PDB entry 6TUT | electron microscopy, 3.25 A resolution | chains A and B of the 18 polymer chains in the assembly

# Chain A
Name: DNA-directed RNA polymerase III subunit RPC1
Organism: Saccharomyces cerevisiae S288C
Notes: EC 2.7.7.6
UniProtKB: P04051 (RPC1_YEAST); numbering as in UniProt (aligned over 1-1460)
Chain sequence (1460 residues; row label = number of the first residue in the row):
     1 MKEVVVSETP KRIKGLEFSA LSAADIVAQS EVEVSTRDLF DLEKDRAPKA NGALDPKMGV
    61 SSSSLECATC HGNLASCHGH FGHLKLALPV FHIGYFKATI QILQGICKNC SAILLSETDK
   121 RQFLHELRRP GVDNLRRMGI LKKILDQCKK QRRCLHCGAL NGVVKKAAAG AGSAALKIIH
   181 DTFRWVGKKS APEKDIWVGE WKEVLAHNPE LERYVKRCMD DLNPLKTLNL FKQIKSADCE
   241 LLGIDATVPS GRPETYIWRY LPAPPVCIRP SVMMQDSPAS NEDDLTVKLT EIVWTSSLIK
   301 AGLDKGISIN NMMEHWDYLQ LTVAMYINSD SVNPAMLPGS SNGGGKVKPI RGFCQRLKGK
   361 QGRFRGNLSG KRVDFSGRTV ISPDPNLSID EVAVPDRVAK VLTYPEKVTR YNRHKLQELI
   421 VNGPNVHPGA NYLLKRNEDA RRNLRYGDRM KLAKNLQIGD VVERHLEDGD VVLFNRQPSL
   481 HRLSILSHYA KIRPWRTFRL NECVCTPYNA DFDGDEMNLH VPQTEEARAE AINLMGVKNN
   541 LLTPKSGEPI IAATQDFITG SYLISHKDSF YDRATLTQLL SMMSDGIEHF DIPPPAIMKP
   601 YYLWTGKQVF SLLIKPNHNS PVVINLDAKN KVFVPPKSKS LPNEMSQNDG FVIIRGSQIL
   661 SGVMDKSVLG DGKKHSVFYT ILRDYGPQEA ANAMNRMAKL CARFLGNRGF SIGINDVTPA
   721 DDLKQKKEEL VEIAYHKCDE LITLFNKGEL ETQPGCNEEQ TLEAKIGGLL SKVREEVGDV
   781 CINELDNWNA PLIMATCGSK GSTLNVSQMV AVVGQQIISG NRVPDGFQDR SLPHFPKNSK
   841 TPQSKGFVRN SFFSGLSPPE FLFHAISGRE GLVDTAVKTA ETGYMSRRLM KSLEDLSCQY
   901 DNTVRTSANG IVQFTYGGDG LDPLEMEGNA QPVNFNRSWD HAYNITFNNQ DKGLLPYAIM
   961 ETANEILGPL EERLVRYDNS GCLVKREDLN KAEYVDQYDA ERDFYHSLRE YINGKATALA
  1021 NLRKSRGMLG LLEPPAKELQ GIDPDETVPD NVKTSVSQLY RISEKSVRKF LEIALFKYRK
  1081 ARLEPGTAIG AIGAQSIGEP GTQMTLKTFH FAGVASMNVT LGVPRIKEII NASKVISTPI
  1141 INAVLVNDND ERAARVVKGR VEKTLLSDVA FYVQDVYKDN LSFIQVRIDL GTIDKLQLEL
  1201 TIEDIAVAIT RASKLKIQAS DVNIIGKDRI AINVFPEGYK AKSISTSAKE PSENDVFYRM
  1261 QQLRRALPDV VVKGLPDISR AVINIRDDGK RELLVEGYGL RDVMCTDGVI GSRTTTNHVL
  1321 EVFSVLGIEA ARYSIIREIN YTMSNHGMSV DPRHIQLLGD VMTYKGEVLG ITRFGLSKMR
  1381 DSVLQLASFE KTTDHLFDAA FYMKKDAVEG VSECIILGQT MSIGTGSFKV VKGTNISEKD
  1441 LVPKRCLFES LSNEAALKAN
Not modelled in the structure: 1, 168-174, 273-280, 331-348, 1102-1115, 1237-1254, 1457-1460
Bound ions: Zn2+ site 1: Cys67, Cys70, Cys77, His80; Zn2+ site 2: Cys107, Cys110, Cys154, Cys157

# Chain B
Name: DNA-directed RNA polymerase III subunit RPC2
Organism: Saccharomyces cerevisiae S288C
Notes: EC 2.7.7.6
UniProtKB: P22276 (RPC2_YEAST); residue numbers follow UniProt; this construct covers 1-1149
Chain sequence (1149 residues; row label = number of the first residue in the row):
     1 MVAATKRRKT HIHKHVKDEA FDDLLKPVYK GKKLTDEINT AQDKWHLLPA FLKVKGLVKQ
    61 HLDSFNYFVD TDLKKIIKAN QLILSDVDPE FYLKYVDIRV GKKSSSSTKD YLTPPHECRL
   121 RDMTYSAPIY VDIEYTRGRN IIMHKDVEIG RMPIMLRSNK CILYDADESK MAKLNECPLD
   181 PGGYFIVNGT EKVILVQEQL SKNRIIVEAD EKKGIVQASV TSSTHERKSK TYVITKNGKI
   241 YLKHNSIAEE IPIAIVLKAC GILSDLEIMQ LVCGNDSSYQ DIFAVNLEES SKLDIYTQQQ
   301 ALEYIGAKVK TMRRQKLTIL QEGIEAIATT VIAHLTVEAL DFREKALYIA MMTRRVVMAM
   361 YNPKMIDDRD YVGNKRLELA GQLISLLFED LFKKFNNDFK LSIDKVLKKP NRAMEYDALL
   421 SINVHSNNIT SGLNRAISTG NWSLKRFKME RAGVTHVLSR LSYISALGMM TRISSQFEKS
   481 RKVSGPRALQ PSQFGMLCTA DTPEGEACGL VKNLALMTHI TTDDEEEPIK KLCYVLGVED
   541 ITLIDSASLH LNYGVYLNGT LIGSIRFPTK FVTQFRHLRR TGKVSEFISI YSNSHQMAVH
   601 IATDGGRICR PLIIVSDGQS RVKDIHLRKL LDGELDFDDF LKLGLVEYLD VNEENDSYIA
   661 LYEKDIVPSM THLEIEPFTI LGAVAGLIPY PHHNQSPRNT YQCAMGKQAI GAIAYNQFKR
   721 IDTLLYLMTY PQQPMVKTKT IELIDYDKLP AGQNATVAVM SYSGYDIEDA LVLNKSSIDR
   781 GFGRCETRRK TTTVLKRYAN HTQDIIGGMR VDENGDPIWQ HQSLGPDGLG EVGMKVQSGQ
   841 IYINKSVPTN SADAPNPNNV NVQTQYREAP VIYRGPEPSH IDQVMMSVSD NDQALIKVLL
   901 RQNRRPELGD KFSSRHGQKG VCGIIVKQED MPFNDQGIVP DIIMNPHGFP SRMTVGKMIE
   961 LISGKAGVLN GTLEYGTCFG GSKLEDMSKI LVDQGFNYSG KDMLYSGITG ECLQAYIFFG
  1021 PIYYQKLKHM VLDKMHARAR GPRAVLTRQP TEGRSRDGGL RLGEMERDCV IAYGASQLLL
  1081 ERLMISSDAF EVDVCDKCGL MGYSGWCTTC KSAENIIKMT IPYAAKLLFQ ELLSMNIAPR
  1141 LRLEDIFQQ
Not modelled in the structure: 1-37, 849-863
Bound ions: Zn2+: Cys1095, Cys1098, Cys1107, Cys1110

# Chain A / chain B interface
Pairs across the interface - 381 pairs, chain A then chain B:
  Thr9(A) with Asp1145(B), hydrogen bond
  Pro10(A) with Ile1146(B), hydrogen bond (backbone-backbone); Phe1147(B), hydrophobic
  Lys11(A) with Asp1096(B); Ile1117(B); Glu1144(B); Asp1145(B), salt bridge; Ile1146(B)
  Arg12(A) with Met1119(B); Leu1143(B); Glu1144(B), salt bridge; Ile1146(B)
  Ile13(A) with Met1119(B), hydrophobic; Leu1141(B), hydrophobic; Arg1142(B)
  Lys14(A) with Arg1142(B), hydrogen bond (backbone-backbone); Leu1143(B); Glu1144(B)
  Gly15(A) with Leu1141(B); Arg1142(B), hydrogen bond (backbone-backbone)
  Leu16(A) with Arg1140(B); Leu1141(B), hydrophobic
  Glu17(A) with Ala1138(B); Pro1139(B); Arg1140(B), hydrogen bond (backbone-backbone); Arg1142(B), salt bridge
  Phe18(A) with Ala1138(B); Pro1139(B), hydrophobic
  Ser19(A) with Ile1137(B); Ala1138(B), hydrogen bond (backbone-backbone)
  Ala20(A) with Asn1136(B)
  Leu21(A) with Leu1133(B), hydrophobic; Asn1136(B), hydrogen bond (backbone-side chain); Ala1138(B), hydrophobic
  Asp25(A) with Arg1140(B), salt bridge
  Ala28(A) with Thr1108(B); Thr1109(B); Lys1111(B), hydrogen bond (backbone-side chain)
  Gln29(A) with Leu1100(B); Leu1133(B)
  Glu31(A) with Thr1108(B)
  Thr69(A) with Tyr1103(B)
  Cys70(A) with Tyr1103(B), hydrophobic
  Leu74(A) with Val1045(B), hydrophobic; Arg1048(B), hydrogen bond (backbone-side chain)
  Ala75(A) with Arg1048(B), hydrogen bond (backbone-side chain)
  Cys77(A) with Arg1048(B)
  His78(A) with Phe1090(B); Glu1091(B); Gly1102(B); Lys1126(B), hydrogen bond (backbone-side chain); Gln1130(B), hydrogen bond (backbone-side chain)
  Gly79(A) with Gln1130(B)
  His80(A) with Tyr1103(B)
  Phe81(A) with Gln1130(B); Leu1133(B), hydrophobic; Ser1134(B)
  His92(A) with Met1135(B), hydrogen bond (side chain-backbone); Asn1136(B)
  Tyr95(A) with Asn1136(B), hydrogen bond (side chain-backbone); Ile1137(B)
  Thr255(A) with Asn1136(B)
  Trp258(A) with Ser1134(B); Asn1136(B)
  Pro262(A) with Leu1133(B); Ser1134(B)
  Pro264(A) with Ser1134(B)
  Pro265(A) with Gln1130(B)
  Cys267(A) with Leu1046(B)
  Ile268(A) with Leu1046(B); Leu1127(B), hydrophobic; Gln1130(B); Glu1131(B)
  Pro270(A) with Leu1046(B)
  Phe353(A) with Ser1134(B); Met1135(B), hydrophobic
  Cys354(A) with Met1135(B), hydrophobic
  Arg356(A) with Leu1046(B); Glu1131(B), salt bridge
  Leu357(A) with Glu1131(B)
  Arg363(A) with Leu1046(B); Leu1127(B); Glu1131(B), salt bridge
  Phe364(A) with Leu1128(B), hydrophobic
  Arg365(A) with Glu1064(B)
  Gly366(A) with Arg1061(B)
  Asn367(A) with Thr1047(B); Gln1049(B), hydrogen bond (backbone-side chain); Ala1124(B)
  Leu368(A) with Ala1124(B); Ala1125(B); Leu1128(B), hydrophobic
  Ser369(A) with Leu1062(B); Glu1064(B); Arg1067(B), hydrogen bond; Leu1083(B)
  Gly370(A) with Arg1061(B); Leu1062(B); Gly1063(B)
  Lys371(A) with Gln1049(B); Arg1061(B); Leu1062(B), hydrogen bond (backbone-backbone); Leu1083(B), hydrogen bond (side chain-backbone); Ser1087(B); Asp1088(B), salt bridge
  Arg372(A) with Pro1050(B); Thr1051(B); Gly1059(B); Leu1060(B); Arg1061(B); Ser1087(B), hydrogen bond (backbone-side chain)
  Val373(A) with Pro1050(B); Gly1059(B); Leu1060(B), hydrogen bond (backbone-backbone); Arg1082(B)
  Asp374(A) with Arg1038(B), salt bridge; Ala1039(B); Arg1043(B), salt bridge; Pro1050(B); Arg1082(B), hydrogen bond (backbone-side chain); Ser1086(B), hydrogen bond (backbone-backbone)
  Phe375(A) with Arg1038(B), hydrogen bond (backbone-backbone); Ala1039(B), hydrogen bond (backbone-backbone); Arg1040(B); Ser1086(B)
  Ser376(A) with Ala1037(B); Arg1038(B), hydrogen bond (backbone-backbone); Leu1060(B)
  Gly377(A) with His1036(B); Ala1037(B)
  Arg378(A) with Lys1034(B); Met1035(B); His1036(B), hydrogen bond (backbone-backbone); Leu1060(B)
  Thr379(A) with Met1035(B)
  Val380(A) with Gly909(B); Val1031(B), hydrophobic; Lys1034(B)
  Ser382(A) with Cys922(B); Gly923(B)
  Pro383(A) with Tyr765(B); Ala770(B), hydrophobic
  Asp384(A) with Tyr765(B), hydrogen bond
  Pro385(A) with Ser763(B); Gly764(B); Tyr765(B)
  Asn386(A) with Tyr765(B), hydrogen bond
  Pro395(A) with Met1035(B), hydrophobic
  Arg397(A) with Met1035(B)
  Val398(A) with Met1035(B), hydrophobic; Ala1037(B), hydrophobic
  Val401(A) with Ala1037(B), hydrophobic; Ala1039(B)
  Leu402(A) with Ala1037(B), hydrophobic; Arg1038(B)
  Tyr432(A) with Arg1040(B)
  Arg441(A) with Arg1040(B)
  Glu463(A) with Arg1040(B), salt bridge
  Leu473(A) with Leu1078(B), hydrophobic
  Asn475(A) with Glu1066(B)
  Gln477(A) with Glu1066(B)
  Ser479(A) with Met1065(B); Glu1066(B), hydrogen bond
  His481(A) with Cys1069(B), hydrogen bond (backbone-side chain)
  Arg482(A) with Cys1069(B); Ala1072(B), hydrogen bond (side chain-backbone); Tyr1073(B), hydrogen bond (backbone-side chain)
  Leu483(A) with Tyr1073(B)
  Ile485(A) with Cys1069(B), hydrophobic; Tyr1073(B), hydrogen bond (backbone-side chain)
  Leu486(A) with Tyr1073(B)
  Trp495(A) with Glu907(B); Leu908(B)
  Arg496(A) with Glu877(B), salt bridge; Glu907(B), salt bridge; Val1031(B); Leu1032(B); Met1035(B)
  Thr497(A) with Leu908(B)
  Glu502(A) with Gly764(B); Ile767(B)
  Cys505(A) with Glu768(B), hydrogen bond
  Ala510(A) with Glu768(B)
  Asp511(A) with Glu768(B); Asp769(B)
  Phe512(A) with Glu768(B), hydrogen bond (backbone-backbone); Asp769(B); Ala770(B); Val921(B)
  Asp513(A) with Asp769(B); Lys911(B); Lys919(B)
  Gly514(A) with Lys911(B); Lys1034(B)
  Glu516(A) with Lys1034(B)
  Asn518(A) with Leu1060(B)
  His520(A) with Leu1062(B)
  Val521(A) with Arg1082(B), hydrogen bond (backbone-side chain)
  Pro522(A) with Glu1081(B); Arg1082(B)
  Gln523(A) with Glu1081(B), hydrogen bond (backbone-side chain)
  Thr524(A) with Glu1081(B)
  Glu526(A) with Gln1077(B)
  Ala527(A) with Gln1077(B); Leu1078(B), hydrophobic; Glu1081(B)
  Glu530(A) with Ala1075(B); Ser1076(B), hydrogen bond (side chain-backbone); Gln1077(B), hydrogen bond (side chain-backbone); Leu1078(B), hydrogen bond (side chain-backbone)
  Leu534(A) with Tyr1073(B)
  Met535(A) with Tyr1073(B), hydrophobic; Leu1078(B), hydrophobic
  Asn540(A) with Tyr1073(B)
  Thr554(A) with Ile767(B); Glu768(B), hydrogen bond
  Gln555(A) with Ile767(B), hydrogen bond (side chain-backbone); Glu768(B); His947(B)
  Asp556(A) with Ser761(B); Ile767(B); Asn945(B), hydrogen bond; His947(B), salt bridge
  Phe557(A) with Ile767(B), hydrophobic
  Thr559(A) with His947(B)
  Ala702(A) with Ser763(B); Gly764(B)
  Leu705(A) with Ser761(B)
  Gly706(A) with Ser761(B); Leu1013(B)
  Asn707(A) with Ser1006(B), hydrogen bond; Ile1008(B); Leu1013(B)
  Arg708(A) with Leu1013(B); Gln1014(B), hydrogen bond (backbone-backbone); Ala1015(B)
  Gly709(A) with Ala1015(B)
  Phe710(A) with Met760(B); Ser761(B), hydrogen bond (backbone-backbone); Pro946(B)
  Ser711(A) with Val759(B), hydrogen bond (side chain-backbone); Pro946(B); Lys1001(B); Tyr1016(B); Ile1017(B); Phe1018(B), hydrogen bond (side chain-backbone)
  Ile712(A) with Val759(B), hydrophobic; Pro946(B), hydrophobic; Phe949(B), hydrophobic; Met958(B), hydrophobic; Lys1001(B); Phe1018(B)
  Gly713(A) with Met958(B); Lys1001(B); Phe1018(B)
  Ile714(A) with Met958(B), hydrophobic; Ile962(B), hydrophobic; Ser999(B); Phe1018(B)
  Asn715(A) with Lys1001(B)
  Val717(A) with Val955(B), hydrophobic; Met958(B), hydrophobic
  Met794(A) with Pro946(B); His947(B), hydrogen bond; Pro950(B), hydrophobic
  Ser799(A) with His947(B)
  Lys800(A) with His947(B); Pro950(B)
  Asn805(A) with Pro950(B); Met953(B)
  Gln808(A) with Met953(B)
  Met809(A) with Met953(B), hydrophobic; Val955(B), hydrophobic
  Gly826(A) with Tyr371(B); Pro491(B); Ser492(B)
  Phe827(A) with Tyr371(B); Pro491(B); Ser492(B); Val651(B); Glu654(B); Asn655(B)
  Gln828(A) with His595(B), hydrogen bond; Asn655(B)
  Arg830(A) with Glu654(B), hydrogen bond (side chain-backbone); Asn655(B), hydrogen bond (side chain-backbone); Ser657(B), hydrogen bond (side chain-backbone)
  Ser831(A) with Pro491(B)
  Leu832(A) with Pro491(B)
  Pro833(A) with Glu654(B); Tyr658(B); Ile659(B), hydrogen bond (backbone-backbone)
  His834(A) with Phe494(B); Tyr658(B); Ile659(B), hydrogen bond (side chain-backbone); Leu661(B); Glu674(B), salt bridge
  Phe835(A) with Tyr658(B)
  Pro836(A) with Tyr658(B)
  Lys837(A) with Asn655(B)
  Phe852(A) with His693(B), hydrogen bond (backbone-side chain); Asn694(B); Gln695(B); Met953(B), hydrophobic; Val955(B)
  Phe853(A) with His693(B), hydrogen bond (backbone-side chain); Val955(B), hydrophobic
  Ser854(A) with His693(B)
  Gly855(A) with His692(B); His693(B)
  Leu856(A) with His692(B), hydrogen bond (backbone-backbone); Phe979(B)
  Ser857(A) with Phe979(B)
  Pro858(A) with Phe494(B); Leu661(B), hydrophobic; Tyr662(B); Phe979(B), hydrophobic
  Pro859(A) with Leu661(B)
  Phe861(A) with Thr499(B); Leu681(B), hydrophobic; Pro691(B); Phe979(B), hydrophobic
  Leu862(A) with Pro491(B); Phe494(B), hydrophobic; Thr499(B)
  His864(A) with Gln695(B); Ser696(B), hydrogen bond (backbone-side chain)
  Ala865(A) with Leu489(B); Ser696(B)
  Ile866(A) with Leu489(B); Pro491(B), hydrophobic
  Gly868(A) with Ser696(B)
  Arg869(A) with Arg487(B); Leu489(B); Thr499(B); Thr502(B); Gly509(B)
  Leu872(A) with Cys508(B), hydrophobic; Thr700(B); Tyr701(B)
  Val873(A) with Cys508(B)
  Ala876(A) with Gly505(B)
  Ser886(A) with Met1065(B); Asp1068(B)
  Met890(A) with Asp1068(B)
  Glu894(A) with Arg1067(B), salt bridge
  Ala1088(A) with Ile1071(B)
  Ile1092(A) with Ala1072(B)
  Gln1095(A) with Asp1068(B), hydrogen bond; Cys1069(B); Ala1072(B)
  Tyr1258(A) with Ser291(B), hydrogen bond (side chain-backbone); Lys292(B), hydrogen bond (side chain-backbone)
  Gln1261(A) with Ala284(B); Glu288(B)
  Gln1262(A) with Glu288(B)
  Arg1265(A) with Val285(B)
  Leu1396(A) with Ile1137(B)
  Phe1397(A) with Met1135(B), hydrophobic
  Ala1400(A) with Ile1137(B), hydrophobic
  Val1411(A) with Ile1071(B), hydrophobic
  Ile1415(A) with Arg1067(B); Leu1079(B), hydrophobic
  Ile1416(A) with Pro1122(B); Ala1125(B)
  Leu1417(A) with Ile1121(B); Pro1122(B); Phe1129(B), hydrophobic
  Gly1418(A) with Met1084(B); Pro1122(B)
  Thr1420(A) with Ser1076(B); Gln1077(B); Leu1080(B)
  Met1421(A) with Gly1074(B); Ser1076(B); Leu1079(B), hydrophobic
  Ile1423(A) with Ile1071(B), hydrophobic; Gly1074(B)
  Gly1424(A) with Gly1074(B)
  Thr1425(A) with Gly1074(B), hydrogen bond (backbone-backbone); Ser1076(B), hydrogen bond (side chain-backbone)
Interface residues without a listed pair, chain A (196 interface residues in all): Ser30, Ser76, Ile381, Leu480, Ala531, Asp716, Gly801, Pro824, Asp829, Val877, Gly883, Arg887, Ala1091, Leu1384, Thr1393, Gln1419, Gly1426
Interface residues without a listed pair, chain B (181 interface residues in all): Val483, Gln490, Gln493, Cys498, Ala500, Asn593, Pro677, Ile680, Pro697, Tyr762, Asp766, Gly920, Ile925, Ser951, Arg952, Ile959, Leu984, Tyr998, Thr1009, Glu1052, Val1070, Val1092, Ser1104, Thr1120, Tyr1123, Leu1132

# Summary
Chain A and chain B form an interface of 196 and 181 residues respectively; the contacts include 64 hydrogen
bonds and 15 salt bridges. Polar contacts include Lys11(A)-Asp1145(B), Arg12(A)-Glu1144(B) and
Glu17(A)-Arg1142(B). Cys67(A), Cys70(A), Cys77(A) and His80(A) form the Zn2+ site 1.
Chain A is DNA-directed RNA polymerase III subunit RPC1 and chain B is DNA-directed RNA polymerase III subunit
RPC2, both from Saccharomyces cerevisiae S288C; the structure, Cryo-EM structure of the RNA Polymerase
III-Maf1 complex, was determined by electron microscopy.
